PDB entry 8EGR | electron microscopy, 3.58 A resolution | chains G and H of the 24 polymer chains in the assembly

[Chain G (and H)]
Protein: Upper collar protein
From: Staphylococcus phage Andhra
Notes: chain H of this document is another copy of the same molecule, construct and numbering; everything in this record applies to it too
Reference sequence: A0A1S6L1H9 (A0A1S6L1H9_9CAUD); numbering as in UniProt (aligned over 1-335)
Sequence (335 residues; numbered 1 to 335; the number before each row is that of its first residue):
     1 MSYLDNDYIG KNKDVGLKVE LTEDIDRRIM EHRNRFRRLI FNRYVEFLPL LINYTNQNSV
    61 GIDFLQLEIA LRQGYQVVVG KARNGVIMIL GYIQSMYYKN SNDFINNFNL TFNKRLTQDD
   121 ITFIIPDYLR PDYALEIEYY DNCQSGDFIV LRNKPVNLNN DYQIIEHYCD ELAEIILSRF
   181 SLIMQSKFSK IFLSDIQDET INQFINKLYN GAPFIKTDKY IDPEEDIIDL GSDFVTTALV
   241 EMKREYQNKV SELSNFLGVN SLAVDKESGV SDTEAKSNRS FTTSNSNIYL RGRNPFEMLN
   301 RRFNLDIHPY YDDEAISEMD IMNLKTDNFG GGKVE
Unresolved in the structure: 1-5, 98-113, 335

[Interface between chain G and chain H]
Residue-residue contacts - 174 pairs, chain G then chain H:
  Leu21(G) - Asn206(H)
  Leu21(G) - Tyr209(H)  hydrophobic
  Thr22(G) - Ile205(H)
  Ile25(G) - Tyr209(H)  hydrophobic
  Tyr139(G) - Gly61(H)
  Tyr139(G) - Ile62(H)
  Tyr139(G) - Asp63(H)
  Tyr140(G) - Met88(H)  hydrophobic
  Tyr140(G) - Ile125(H)  hydrophobic
  Tyr140(G) - Pro126(H)
  Tyr140(G) - Leu129(H)  hydrophobic
  Asp141(G) - Val86(H)
  Asn142(G) - Ser59(H)
  Asn142(G) - Val60(H)
  Asn142(G) - Gly61(H)
  Asn142(G) - Val86(H)
  Lys154(G) - Arg43(H)
  Lys154(G) - Glu46(H)  salt bridge
  Pro155(G) - Leu50(H)  hydrophobic
  Pro155(G) - Leu65(H)  hydrophobic
  Val156(G) - Glu46(H)
  Leu158(G) - Asn42(H)  hydrogen bond (backbone-side chain)
  Leu158(G) - Val45(H)  hydrophobic
  Leu158(G) - Glu46(H)
  Asn159(G) - Leu39(H)
  Asn159(G) - Asn42(H)
  Asn159(G) - Glu46(H)
  Asp161(G) - Arg43(H)  salt bridge
  Gln163(G) - Arg35(H)
  Gln163(G) - Arg38(H)
  His167(G) - His32(H)  hydrogen bond
  His167(G) - Arg35(H)  hydrogen bond
  His167(G) - Phe36(H)
  His167(G) - Leu39(H)
  Tyr168(G) - Phe36(H)
  Asp170(G) - Arg35(H)  salt bridge
  Glu171(G) - His32(H)  salt bridge
  Glu171(G) - Phe180(H)
  Glu174(G) - Ile183(H)
  Glu174(G) - Lys187(H)  salt bridge
  Ile175(G) - Ile183(H)  hydrophobic
  Leu177(G) - Lys187(H)
  Ser178(G) - Ser186(H)
  Ser181(G) - Phe188(H)  hydrogen bond (side chain-backbone)
  Leu182(G) - Phe188(H)  hydrophobic
  Met184(G) - Tyr209(H)
  Gln185(G) - Phe188(H)
  Gln185(G) - Ser189(H)
  Gln185(G) - Lys190(H)
  Lys187(G) - Leu208(H)
  Lys187(G) - Tyr209(H)  hydrogen bond (side chain-backbone)
  Phe188(G) - Ala212(H)
  Ser189(G) - Leu208(H)
  Ser189(G) - Ala212(H)  hydrogen bond (side chain-backbone)
  Ser189(G) - Pro213(H)
  Ser189(G) - Ile215(H)
  Lys190(G) - Pro213(H)  hydrogen bond (backbone-backbone)
  Lys190(G) - Phe214(H)
  Lys190(G) - Ile215(H)  hydrogen bond (backbone-backbone)
  Ile191(G) - Phe204(H)  hydrophobic
  Ile191(G) - Ile215(H)
  Ile191(G) - Thr217(H)
  Ile191(G) - Pro223(H)  hydrophobic
  Phe192(G) - Phe214(H)  hydrophobic
  Phe192(G) - Ile215(H)  hydrogen bond (backbone-backbone)
  Phe192(G) - Lys216(H)
  Phe192(G) - Thr217(H)  hydrogen bond (backbone-backbone)
  Leu193(G) - Thr217(H)
  Ser194(G) - Thr217(H)  hydrogen bond (backbone-backbone)
  Ser194(G) - Asp218(H)
  Ile196(G) - Asp218(H)
  Ile201(G) - Lys216(H)
  Asn202(G) - Lys216(H)  hydrogen bond
  Ile205(G) - Phe214(H)  hydrophobic
  Ile205(G) - Lys216(H)
  Tyr209(G) - Phe214(H)  hydrophobic
  Asp226(G) - Lys219(H)  salt bridge
  Ile228(G) - Pro223(H)
  Leu230(G) - Leu208(H)  hydrophobic
  Leu230(G) - Ile227(H)  hydrophobic
  Gly231(G) - Lys190(H)  hydrogen bond (backbone-side chain)
  Ser232(G) - Asp229(H)
  Asp233(G) - Asp229(H)
  Phe234(G) - Phe188(H)  hydrophobic
  Phe234(G) - Asp229(H)
  Phe234(G) - Leu230(H)
  Phe234(G) - Gly231(H)
  Ala238(G) - Phe188(H)  hydrophobic
  Glu241(G) - Val235(H)
  Glu241(G) - Val240(H)
  Met242(G) - Ser186(H)
  Met242(G) - Phe188(H)  hydrophobic
  Met242(G) - Val235(H)  hydrophobic
  Glu245(G) - Arg179(H)  salt bridge
  Asn248(G) - Lys243(H)
  Lys249(G) - Arg179(H)
  Lys249(G) - Ile183(H)
  Glu252(G) - Arg179(H)  salt bridge
  Glu252(G) - Lys243(H)  salt bridge
  Glu252(G) - Tyr246(H)
  Phe256(G) - Arg43(H)  hydrogen bond (backbone-side chain)
  Leu257(G) - Arg43(H)
  Ala263(G) - Ser317(H)
  Ala263(G) - Met319(H)  hydrophobic
  Val264(G) - Met319(H)  hydrophobic
  Lys266(G) - Val264(H)
  Lys266(G) - Phe329(H)
  Lys266(G) - Gly330(H)
  Lys266(G) - Gly331(H)
  Glu267(G) - Asn323(H)  hydrogen bond
  Glu267(G) - Gly330(H)  hydrogen bond (side chain-backbone)
  Glu267(G) - Gly332(H)
  Gly269(G) - Lys333(H)
  Gly269(G) - Val334(H)
  Ser271(G) - Val270(H)
  Thr273(G) - Glu274(H)  hydrogen bond (side chain-backbone)
  Thr273(G) - Ala275(H)
  Thr273(G) - Lys276(H)
  Lys276(G) - Lys243(H)
  Lys276(G) - Gln247(H)
  Ser277(G) - Gln247(H)
  Asn278(G) - Val250(H)
  Asn278(G) - Ser251(H)
  Arg279(G) - Val264(H)
  Ser280(G) - Val259(H)
  Ser280(G) - Asn260(H)
  Phe281(G) - Tyr44(H)
  Phe281(G) - Phe47(H)  hydrophobic
  Thr283(G) - Asp313(H)
  Ser284(G) - Phe47(H)
  Ser284(G) - Leu51(H)
  Asn285(G) - Arg43(H)
  Asn285(G) - Phe47(H)
  Ser286(G) - Ala315(H)
  Asn287(G) - Leu50(H)
  Asn287(G) - Asp312(H)  hydrogen bond
  Asn287(G) - Glu314(H)
  Asn287(G) - Ala315(H)
  Ile288(G) - Arg43(H)
  Ile288(G) - Glu46(H)
  Ile288(G) - Phe47(H)  hydrophobic
  Ile288(G) - Leu50(H)  hydrophobic
  Tyr289(G) - Arg43(H)  hydrogen bond
  Leu290(G) - Ala315(H)  hydrophobic
  Leu290(G) - Ile316(H)
  Arg291(G) - Leu50(H)
  Arg291(G) - Asn53(H)
  Arg291(G) - Leu65(H)
  Arg291(G) - Glu68(H)  salt bridge
  Asn294(G) - Leu65(H)
  Arg301(G) - Gln57(H)
  Arg301(G) - Val60(H)
  Arg301(G) - Gly61(H)
  Tyr310(G) - Ile316(H)
  Tyr310(G) - Ser317(H)
  Tyr310(G) - Glu318(H)
  Tyr310(G) - Ile321(H)  hydrophobic
  Tyr311(G) - Ile316(H)  hydrogen bond (backbone-backbone)
  Tyr311(G) - Ser317(H)
  Tyr311(G) - Glu318(H)  hydrogen bond (backbone-backbone)
  Asp312(G) - Glu318(H)
  Asp313(G) - Ser317(H)
  Asp313(G) - Glu318(H)
  Glu314(G) - Glu318(H)
  Glu314(G) - Met319(H)
  Glu314(G) - Met322(H)
  Leu324(G) - Thr326(H)
  Phe329(G) - Asn323(H)
  Phe329(G) - Thr326(H)
  Phe329(G) - Asn328(H)  hydrogen bond (backbone-side chain)
  Gly330(G) - Asn328(H)
  Gly331(G) - Asn328(H)
  Lys333(G) - Gly331(H)
  Lys333(G) - Gly332(H)
Other interface residues (no listed pair), chain G (96 interface residues in all): Thr55, Tyr97, Asn157, Ile164, Leu208, Arg244, Asp272
Other interface residues (no listed pair), chain H (104 interface residues in all): Arg28, Ile40, Ile52, Asn58, Gln66, Ile69, Asn84, Ile176, Met184, Ile221, Asp222, Glu224, Thr236, Leu239, Ser254, Ser261, Tyr311, Asp320

[Overview]
96 residues of chain G face 104 of chain H across their interface; the contacts include 22 hydrogen bonds and
10 salt bridges. Polar contacts include Lys154(G)-Glu46(H), Asp161(G)-Arg43(H) and Asp170(G)-Arg35(H).
Both chains are Upper collar protein (Staphylococcus phage Andhra). Entry 8EGR (Upper tail structure of
Staphylococcus phage Andhra) was determined by electron microscopy (same publication as 8EGS, 8EGT and 8EJ5).
